Entry 6TEN (X-ray diffraction, 2.21 A resolution); this record covers chain A.

Chain A:
Protein: Histone-lysine N-methyltransferase, H3 lysine-79 specific
From: Homo sapiens
Notes: EC 2.1.1.43
UniProt: Q8TEK3 (DOT1L_HUMAN); residue numbers follow UniProt; this construct covers 2-332
Amino-acid sequence (334 residues; numbered 0 to 333; the number before each row is that of its first residue; numbering starts at 0):
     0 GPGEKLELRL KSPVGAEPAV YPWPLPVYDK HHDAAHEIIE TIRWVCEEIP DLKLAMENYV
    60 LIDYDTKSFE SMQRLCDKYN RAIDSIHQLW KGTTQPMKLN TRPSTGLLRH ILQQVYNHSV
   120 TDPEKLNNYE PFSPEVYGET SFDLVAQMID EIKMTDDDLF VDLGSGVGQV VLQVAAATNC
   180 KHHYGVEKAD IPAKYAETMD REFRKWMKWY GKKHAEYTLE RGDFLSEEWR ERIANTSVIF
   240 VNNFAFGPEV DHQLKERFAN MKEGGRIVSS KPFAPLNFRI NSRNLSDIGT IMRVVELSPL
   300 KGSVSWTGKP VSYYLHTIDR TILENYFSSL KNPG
Disordered / not traced: 0-4, 92-98, 301-303, 333
Sequence notes: expression tag (0-1, 333)
Curated features (UniProtKB/Swiss-Prot):
  - binding site (S-adenosyl-L-methionine): Y136 to T139, F159 to Q168, E186, D222, F223
  - modified residue: S297 (Phosphoserine)
Residues lining bound ligands: N5K (3-[(4-azanyl-6-methoxy-1,3,5-triazin-2-yl)amino]-4-[[(S)-[2,2-bis(fluoranyl)-1,3-benzodioxol-4-yl]-(3-chloranylpyridin-2-yl)methyl]amino]benzenesulfonamide): E129, P130, F131, Y136, S140, L143, V144, M147, V169, F239, V240, N241, F243, V267, S268, S269, V310, S311, Y312, Y313
What the authors report for this chain:
  - binding site for N5K: P130, F243, S269, S311

Overview:
Chain A binds compound N5K. UniProt lists 17 S-adenosyl-L-methionine-binding residues. From the paper: a
binding site for N5K at P130, F243 and S269 among others.
Chain A is Histone-lysine N-methyltransferase, H3 lysine-79 specific (Homo sapiens); the structure, Crystal
structure of Dot1L in complex with an inhibitor (compound 11), was determined by X-ray diffraction together
with 6TE6 and 6TEL from the same study.
